PDB entry 9KVF | electron microscopy, 3.00 A resolution | chains G and E of the 7 polymer chains in the assembly

# Chain G
Protein: Spike protein S1
Organism: Severe acute respiratory syndrome coronavirus 2
UniProt: P0DTC2 (SPIKE_SARS2); residue numbers follow UniProt; this construct covers 317-600
Chain sequence (284 residues; row label = number of the first residue in the row):
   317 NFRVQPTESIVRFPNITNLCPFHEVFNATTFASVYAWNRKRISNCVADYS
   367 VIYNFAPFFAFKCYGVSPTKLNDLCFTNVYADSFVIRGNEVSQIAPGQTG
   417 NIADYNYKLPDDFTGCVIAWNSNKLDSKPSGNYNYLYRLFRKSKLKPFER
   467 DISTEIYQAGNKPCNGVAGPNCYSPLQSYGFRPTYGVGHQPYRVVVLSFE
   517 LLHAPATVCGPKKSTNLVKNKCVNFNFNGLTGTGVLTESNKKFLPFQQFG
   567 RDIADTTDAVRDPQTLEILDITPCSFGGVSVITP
Disordered / not traced: 317-323, 570, 590-600
Differences from the reference sequence: variant H339 (Gly in P0DTC2), T346 (Arg in P0DTC2), I368 (Leu in P0DTC2), F371 (Ser in P0DTC2), P373 (Ser in P0DTC2), F375 (Ser in P0DTC2), A376 (Thr in P0DTC2), N405 (Asp in P0DTC2), S408 (Arg in P0DTC2), N417 (Lys in P0DTC2), K440 (Asn in P0DTC2), P445 (Val in P0DTC2), S446 (Gly in P0DTC2), K460 (Asn in P0DTC2), N477 (Ser in P0DTC2), K478 (Thr in P0DTC2), A484 (Glu in P0DTC2), P486 (Phe in P0DTC2), S490 (Phe in P0DTC2), R498 (Gln in P0DTC2), Y501 (Asn in P0DTC2), H505 (Tyr in P0DTC2)
Disulfides: C336-C361, C379-C432, C391-C525, C480-C488
Curated features (UniProtKB/Swiss-Prot):
  - region: N448 to F456 (Immunodominant HLA epitope recognized by the CD8+)
  - glycosylation: T323 (O-linked (GalNAc) threonine), S325 (O-linked (HexNAc...) serine), N331 (N-linked (GlcNAc...) (complex) asparagine), N343 (N-linked (GlcNAc...) (complex) asparagine)
  - natural variant: H339 (G339H: In strain: Omicron/BA.2.75, Omicron/XBB.1.5 and 1 more; this construct carries the variant), T346 (R346T: In strain: Omicron/BQ.1.1, Omicron/XBB.1.5 and 1 more; this construct carries the variant), I368 (L368I: In strain: Omicron/XBB.1.5, Omicron/EG.5.1; this construct carries the variant), F371 (S371F: In strain: Omicron/BA.2, Omicron/BA.2.12.1 and 6 more; this construct carries the variant), P373 (S373P: In strain: Omicron/BA.1, Omicron/BA.2 and 7 more; this construct carries the variant), F375 (S375F: In strain: Omicron/BA.1, Omicron/BA.2 and 7 more; this construct carries the variant), A376 (T376A: In strain: Omicron/BA.2, Omicron/BA.2.12.1 and 5 more; this construct carries the variant), N405 (D405N: In strain: Omicron/BA.2, Omicron/BA.2.12.1 and 6 more; this construct carries the variant), S408 (R408S: In strain: Omicron/BA.2, Omicron/BA.2.12.1 and 6 more; this construct carries the variant), N417 (K417N: In strain: Beta/B.1.351, Omicron/BA.1 and 8 more; this construct carries the variant), K440 (N440K: In strain: Omicron/BA.1, Omicron/BA.2 and 7 more; this construct carries the variant), K444 (K444T: In strain: Omicron/BQ.1.1), 18 further natural variant entries in UniProt
  - mutagenesis: N331 (N331Q: Reduced viral infectivity), N343 (N343Q: Reduced viral infectivity), L452 (L452R: Increased resistance to neutralizing antibodies. Decreases HLA binding to NF9 epitope. Increased binding affinity to human ACE2), Y453 (Y453F: Decreased HLA binding to NF9 epitope. Increased binding affinity to human ACE2), A475 (A475V: Increased resistance to neutralizing antibodies), V483 (V483A: Increased resistance to neutralizing antibodies), Q493 (Q493N: Reduced host ACE2-binding affinity in vitro; Q493Y: Reduced host ACE2-binding affinity in vitro), H519 (H519P: Increased resistance to human covalescent sera neutralization)

# Chain E
Protein: 4C1 light chain
Organism: Macaca mulatta
Chain sequence (110 residues; numbered 1 to 110; the number before each row is that of its first residue):
     1 QSVLTQPPSVSGDPGQSVTISCTGSSSNIGGYYVNWYQQFPGTAPKLLIY
    51 DDNNRPSGVSDRFSGSKSGTSASLTITGLQPGDEADYHCSGWDSSLSAVL
   101 FGRGTRLTVL
Disordered / not traced: 1
Disulfides: C22-C89

# How chain G and chain E interact
Residue-residue contacts (10; chain G residue first):
  N334(G) - N53(E)  hydrogen bond
  N354(G) - Y32(E)
  R355(G) - Y32(E)
  K356(G) - Y33(E)
  R357(G) - Y33(E)
  R357(G) - D51(E)  salt bridge
  S359(G) - Y33(E)  hydrogen bond (backbone-side chain)
  N360(G) - Y50(E)
  N360(G) - D51(E)
  N360(G) - N54(E)
Other interface residues (no listed pair), chain G (8 interface residues in all): P337
Other interface residues (no listed pair), chain E (8 interface residues in all): G31, S94

# In short
The chain G/chain E interface involves 8 residues from each chain; the contacts include 2 hydrogen bonds and 1
salt bridge. Polar pairs include R357(G)-D51(E), N334(G)-N53(E) and S359(G)-Y33(E). From UniProt: 8
mutagenesis sites on chain G.
Here chain G is Spike protein S1 (Severe acute respiratory syndrome coronavirus 2) and chain E is 4C1 light
chain (Macaca mulatta). Entry 9KVF (Cryo-EM structure of SARS-CoV-2 EG.1 spike protein in complex with
triple-nAb 4A5, 4C1 and 2E10) was determined by electron microscopy.
